PDB entry 8I9T | electron microscopy, 3.60 A resolution | chains C1 and LF of the 55 polymer chains in the assembly

[Chain C1]
Molecule: 3341-nt RNA strand
Source organism: Chaetomium thermophilum
Sequence (3341 nucleotides; each row starts with the number of its first residue):
     1 GGUUGACCUC GGAUCAGGUA GGAGGACCCG CUGAACUUAA GCAUAUCAAU AAGCGGAGGA
    61 AAAGAAACCA ACAGGGAUUG CCCUAGUAAC GGCGAGUGAA GCGGCAACAG CUCAAAUUUG
   121 AAAGCUGGCU UCGGCCCGCG UUGUAAUUUG GAGAGGAUGC UUUGGGCGAG GCUCCUUCUG
   181 AGUUCCCUGG AACGGGACGC CACAGAGGGU GAGAGCCCCG UAUAGUUGGA AGCCAAGCCU
   241 GUGUAAAGCU CCUUCGACGA GUCGAGUAGU UUGGGAAUGC UGCUCAAAAU GGGAGGUAAA
   301 UUUCUUCUAA AGCUAAAUAC CGGCCAGAGA CCGAUAGCGC ACAAGUAGAG UGAUCGAAAG
   361 AUGAAAAGCA CUUUGAAAAG AGGGUUAAAU AGCACGUGAA AUUGUUGAAA GGGAAGCGCU
   421 UGUGACCAGA CUUGCGCCCG GCGGAUCAUC CGGUGUUCUC ACCGGUGCAC UCCGCCGGGC
   481 UCAGGCCAGC AUCGGUUCUG GCGGGGGGAU AAAGGCCCAG GGAAUGUGGC UCCUCCGGGA
   541 GUGUUAUAGC CCUGGGUGUA AUACCCUCGC CGGGACCGAG GACCGCGCUC UGCAAGGAUG
   601 CUGGCGUAAU GGUCACCAGC GACCCGUCUU GAAACACGGA CCAAGGAGUC AAGGUUUUGC
   661 GCGAGUGUUU GGGUGUAAAA CCCGCACGCG UAAUGAAAGU GAACGUAGGU GAGAGCUUCG
   721 GCGCAUCAUC GACCGAUCCU GAUGUAUUCG GAUGGAUUUG AGUAGGAGCG UUAAGCCUUG
   781 GACCCGAAAG AUGGUGAACU AUGCUUGGAU AGGGUGAAGC CAGAGGAAAC UCUGGUGGAG
   841 GCUCGCAGCG GUUCUGACGU GCAAAUCGAU CGUCAAAUCU GAGCAUGGGG GCGAAAGACU
   901 AAUCGAACCA UCUAGUAGCU GGUUACCGCC GAAGUUUCCC UCAGGAUAGC AGUGUCGACC
   961 UUCAGUUUUA UGAGGUAAAG CGAAUGAUUA GGGACUCGGG GGCGAUUUUU AGCCUUCAUC
  1021 CAUUCUCAAA CUUUAAAUAU GUAAGAAGCC CUUGUUACUU AACUGAACGU GGGCAUUCGA
  1081 AUGUAUCGAC ACUAGUGGGC CAUUUUUGGU AAGCAGAACU GGCGAUGCGG GAUGAACCGA
  1141 ACGCGGGGUU AAGGUGCCGG AGUGGACGCU CAUCAGACAC CACAAAAGGC GUUAGUACAU
  1201 CUUGACAGCA GGACGGUGGC CAUGGAAGUC GGAAUCCGCU AAGGACUGUG UAACAACUCA
  1261 CCUGCCGAAU GUACUAGCCC UGAAAAUGGA UGGCGCUCAA GCGUCCCACC CAUACCCCGC
  1321 CCUCAGGGUA GAAACGAUGC CCUGAGGAGU AGGCGGCCGU GGAGGUCAGU GACGAAGCCU
  1381 AGGGCGUGAG CCCGGGUCGA ACGGCCUCUA GUGCAGAUCU UGGUGGUAGU AGCAAAUACU
  1441 UCAAUGAGAA CUUGAAGGAC CGAAGUGGGG AAAGGUUCCA UGUGAACAGC GGUUGGACAU
  1501 GGGUUAGUCG AUCCUAAGCC AUAGGGAAGU UCCGUUUCAA AGGGGCACUC GUGCCCCGUG
  1561 UGGCGAAAGG GAAGCCGGUU AAUAUUCCGG CACCUGGAUG UGGGUUUUGC GCGGCAACGC
  1621 AACUGAACGC GGAGACGACG GCGGGGGCCC CGGGCAGAGU UCUCUUUUCU UCUUAACGGU
  1681 CUAUCACCCU GGAAACAGUU UGUCUGGAGA UAGGGUUUAA UGGCCGGAAG AGCCCGACAC
  1741 UUCUGUCGGG UCCGGUGCGC UCUCGACGUC CCUUGAAAAU CCGCGGGAGG GAAUAAUUCU
  1801 CACGCCAGGU CGUACUCAUA ACCGCAGCAG GUCCCCAAGG UGAACAGCCU CUGGUUGAUA
  1861 GAACAAUGUA GAUAAGGGAA GUCGGCAAAA UAGAUCCGUA ACUUCGGGAA AAGGAUUGGC
  1921 UCUAAGGGUU GGGCACGUUG GGCUUUGGGC GGACGCCCUG GGAGCAGAGG GCCUCUAGCC
  1981 GGGCAACCGG CCGGCGGCCC UCAGCACCCG GGGUUGAAGC CCUUAGCAGG CUUCGGCCGU
  2041 CCGGCGUGCG GUUAACAACC AACUUAGAAC UGGUACGGAC AGGGGGAAUC UGACUGUCUA
  2101 AUUAAAACAU AGCAUUGCGA UGGCCAGAAA GUGGUGUUGA CGCAAUGUGA UUUCUGCCCA
  2161 GUGCUCUGAA UGUCAAAGUG AAGAAAUUCA ACCAAGCGCG GGUAAACGGC GGGAGUAACU
  2221 AUGACUCUCU UAAGGUAGCC AAAUGCCUCG UCAUCUAAUU AGUGACGCGC AUGAAUGGAU
  2281 UAACGAGAUU CCCACUGUCC CUAUCUACUA UCUAGCGAAA CCACAGCCAA GGGAACGGGC
  2341 UUGGCAAAAU CAGCGGGGAA AGAAGACCCU GUUGAGCUUG ACUCUAGUUU GACAUUGUGA
  2401 AAAGACAUAG GAGGUGUAGA AUAGGUGGGA GCUUCGGCGC CAGUGAAAUA CCACUACUCC
  2461 UAUUGUUUUU UUACUUAUUC AAUGAAGCGG GGCUGGACUU GCGUCCAACU UCUGGAGUUA
  2521 AGGUCCUUCG CGGGCCGACC CGGGUUGAAG ACAUUGUCAG GUGGGGAGUU UGGCUGGGGC
  2581 GGCACAUCUG UUAAACCAUA ACGCAGGUGU CCUAAGGGGG GCUCAUGGAG AACAGAAAUC
  2641 UCCAGUAGAA CAAAAGGGUA AAAGUCCCCU UGAUUUUGAU UUUCAGUGUG AAUACAAACC
  2701 AUGAAAGUGU GGCCUAUCGA UCCUUUAGUC CCUCGAAAUU UGAGGCUAGA GGUGCCAGAA
  2761 AAGUUACCAC AGGGAUAACU GGCUUGUGGC GGCCAAGCGU UCAUAGCGAC GUCGCUUUUU
  2821 GAUCCUUCGA UGUCGGCUCU UCCUAUCAUA CCGAAGCAGA AUUCGGUAAG CGUUGGAUUG
  2881 UUCACCCACU AAUAGGGAAC GUGAGCUGGG UUUAGACCGU CGUGAGACAG GUUAGUUUUA
  2941 CCCUACUGAU GAACUCGUCG CAAUGGUAAU UCAGCUUAGU ACGAGAGGAA CCGCUGAUUC
  3001 AGAUAAUUGG UUUUUGCGGU UGUCCGACCG GGCAGUGCCG CGAAGCUACC AUCUGCUGGA
  3061 UAAUGGCUGA ACGCCUCUAA GUCAGAAUCC AUGCCAGAAC GCGACGAUAC UACCCGCACG
  3121 UUGUAGACGU AUAAGAAUAG GCUCCGGCCU CGUAUCCUAG CAGGCGAUUC CUCCGCCGGC
  3181 CUCGAAGUGG CCGUCGGUAA UUCGCGUAUU GCAAUUUAGA CACGCGCGGG AUCAAAUCCU
  3241 UUGCAGACGA CUUAGAUGUG CGAAAGGGUC CUGUAAGCAG UAGAGUAGCC UUGUUGUUAC
  3301 GAUCUGCUGA GGGUAAGCCC UCCUUCGCCU AGAUUUCCCA G
Disordered / not traced: 1-2, 800-905, 987-1028, 1438-1854, 1887-2083, 2093-2283, 2359-2362, 2485-2545, 2571-2721, 2753-2756, 2822-2828, 2904-2914, 2937-2940, 3110-3111, 3121-3123, 3215-3217, 3338-3341

[Chain LF]
Molecule: 60S ribosomal protein l7-like protein
Source organism: Chaetomium thermophilum
UniProtKB: G0SFL0 (G0SFL0_CHATD); residue numbers follow UniProt; this construct covers 1-249
Sequence (249 residues; row label = number of the first residue in the row):
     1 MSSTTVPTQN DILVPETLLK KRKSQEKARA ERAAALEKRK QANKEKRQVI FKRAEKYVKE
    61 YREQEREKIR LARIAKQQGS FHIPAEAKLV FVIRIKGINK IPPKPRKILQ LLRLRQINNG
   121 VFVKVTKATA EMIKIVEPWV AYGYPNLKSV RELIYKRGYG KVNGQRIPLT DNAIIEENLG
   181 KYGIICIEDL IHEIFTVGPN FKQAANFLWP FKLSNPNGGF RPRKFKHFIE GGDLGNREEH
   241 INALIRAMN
Disordered / not traced: 1-9

[Chain C1 / chain LF interface]
Residue-residue contacts (104; chain C1 residue first):
  U497(C1) - Lys156(LF)  salt bridge to the phosphate
  C498(C1) - Asn217(LF)  hydrogen bond to the phosphate
  U499(C1) - Asn217(LF)  hydrogen bond to the phosphate
  G506(C1) - Arg66(LF)  phosphate contact
  G506(C1) - Ile69(LF)  sugar contact
  G507(C1) - Arg66(LF)  salt bridge to the phosphate
  G507(C1) - Ile69(LF)  sugar contact
  G507(C1) - Arg73(LF)  salt bridge to the phosphate
  G508(C1) - Arg73(LF)  salt bridge to the phosphate
  A509(C1) - Lys76(LF)  salt bridge to the phosphate
  U510(C1) - Arg73(LF)  hydrogen bond to the base
  U510(C1) - Lys76(LF)  salt bridge to the phosphate
  U510(C1) - Gln77(LF)  base contact
  C566(C1) - Asn146(LF)  phosphate contact
  U567(C1) - Asn146(LF)  hydrogen bond to the phosphate
  U567(C1) - Lys148(LF)  phosphate contact
  U567(C1) - Arg246(LF)  salt bridge to the phosphate
  C568(C1) - Lys148(LF)  phosphate contact
  C586(C1) - Lys40(LF)  salt bridge to the phosphate
  C586(C1) - Asn43(LF)  hydrogen bond to the phosphate
  G587(C1) - Asn43(LF)  phosphate contact
  G587(C1) - Arg47(LF)  salt bridge to the phosphate
  C588(C1) - Arg47(LF)  salt bridge to the phosphate
  A964(C1) - Lys107(LF)  hydrogen bond to the phosphate
  A964(C1) - Leu111(LF)  base contact
  G965(C1) - Pro103(LF)  sugar contact
  G965(C1) - Lys107(LF)  salt bridge to the phosphate
  U966(C1) - Lys104(LF)  phosphate contact
  U966(C1) - Lys107(LF)  sugar contact
  U966(C1) - Ile108(LF)  sugar contact
  U966(C1) - Leu111(LF)  sugar contact
  U967(C1) - Lys104(LF)  salt bridge to the phosphate
  U967(C1) - Ala128(LF)  hydrogen bond to the sugar
  U967(C1) - Glu131(LF)  sugar contact
  U967(C1) - Met132(LF)  sugar contact
  U967(C1) - Ile135(LF)  sugar contact
  U968(C1) - Lys127(LF)  phosphate contact
  U968(C1) - Ala128(LF)  sugar contact
  U968(C1) - Glu131(LF)  phosphate contact
  U969(C1) - Lys127(LF)  phosphate contact
  U1040(C1) - Lys104(LF)  salt bridge to the phosphate
  U1082(C1) - Leu111(LF)  hydrogen bond to the sugar
  U1082(C1) - Lys202(LF)  salt bridge to the phosphate
  G1083(C1) - Leu111(LF)  sugar contact
  G1083(C1) - Arg113(LF)  salt bridge to the phosphate
  G1083(C1) - Arg115(LF)  phosphate contact
  G1083(C1) - Lys202(LF)  salt bridge to the phosphate
  G1083(C1) - Asn206(LF)  phosphate contact
  U1084(C1) - Arg113(LF)  phosphate contact
  U1084(C1) - Arg115(LF)  salt bridge to the phosphate
  U1084(C1) - Asn206(LF)  phosphate contact
  U1120(C1) - Pro103(LF)  phosphate contact
  G1121(C1) - Lys100(LF)  hydrogen bond to the sugar
  G1121(C1) - Ile101(LF)  sugar contact
  G1121(C1) - Pro103(LF)  phosphate contact
  G1122(C1) - Asn99(LF)  sugar contact
  G1122(C1) - Lys100(LF)  sugar contact
  G1139(C1) - Lys96(LF)  salt bridge to the phosphate
  G1139(C1) - Phe225(LF)  sugar contact
  A1140(C1) - Ile95(LF)  phosphate contact
  A1140(C1) - Lys96(LF)  phosphate contact
  A1140(C1) - Gly97(LF)  hydrogen bond to the phosphate
  A1140(C1) - Asn99(LF)  base contact
  A1140(C1) - Ile117(LF)  phosphate contact
  A1141(C1) - Ile117(LF)  phosphate contact
  G1148(C1) - Ser214(LF)  hydrogen bond to the base
  U1149(C1) - Asn215(LF)  hydrogen bond to the base
  U1149(C1) - Pro216(LF)  hydrogen bond to the sugar
  U1149(C1) - Asn217(LF)  phosphate contact
  U1149(C1) - Gly218(LF)  phosphate contact
  U1150(C1) - Asn215(LF)  hydrogen bond to the sugar
  U1150(C1) - Pro216(LF)  phosphate contact
  U1150(C1) - Gly218(LF)  hydrogen bond to the phosphate
  U1150(C1) - Gly219(LF)  hydrogen bond to the phosphate
  U1150(C1) - Phe220(LF)  sugar contact
  A1151(C1) - Phe220(LF)  hydrogen bond to the phosphate
  A1151(C1) - Arg221(LF)  phosphate contact
  A1151(C1) - Lys224(LF)  sugar contact
  A1151(C1) - Phe225(LF)  sugar contact
  A1152(C1) - Pro222(LF)  phosphate contact
  A1152(C1) - Arg223(LF)  phosphate contact
  A1152(C1) - Lys224(LF)  hydrogen bond to the phosphate
  A1314(C1) - Ile117(LF)  sugar contact
  A1314(C1) - Asn215(LF)  base contact
  C1315(C1) - Gln116(LF)  hydrogen bond to the phosphate
  C1315(C1) - Ile117(LF)  sugar contact
  C1315(C1) - Asn118(LF)  hydrogen bond to the sugar
  C1315(C1) - Leu213(LF)  hydrogen bond to the sugar
  C1315(C1) - Ser214(LF)  sugar contact
  C1316(C1) - Gln116(LF)  phosphate contact
  C1316(C1) - Arg157(LF)  hydrogen bond to the sugar
  C1316(C1) - Lys212(LF)  sugar contact
  C1316(C1) - Leu213(LF)  sugar contact
  C1316(C1) - Ser214(LF)  sugar contact
  A1325(C1) - Gln165(LF)  base contact
  G1331(C1) - Thr17(LF)  hydrogen bond to the sugar
  G1331(C1) - Lys20(LF)  base contact
  G1331(C1) - Lys21(LF)  salt bridge to the phosphate
  G1331(C1) - Ser24(LF)  hydrogen bond to the base
  U1343(C1) - Gln165(LF)  hydrogen bond to the sugar
  U1343(C1) - Ile167(LF)  sugar contact
  G1344(C1) - Gln165(LF)  sugar contact
  G1344(C1) - Arg166(LF)  hydrogen bond to the sugar
  A1345(C1) - Arg166(LF)  salt bridge to the phosphate
Also at the interface, not in a pair above, chain C1 (52 interface residues in all): U496, G585, A1039, A1081, C1137, G1153, C1317, G1326, A1332
Also at the interface, not in a pair above, chain LF (70 interface residues in all): Leu18, Leu36, Arg94, Ile98, Pro102, Gln110, Thr126, Thr129, Tyr159, Lys161, Gly164, Asp171, Ala243

[Overview]
Chain C1 and chain LF form an interface of 52 and 70 residues respectively, with 26 hydrogen bonds and 20 salt
bridges. Polar pairs include U510(C1)-Arg73(LF), G1148(C1)-Ser214(LF) and U1149(C1)-Asn215(LF).
Here chain C1 is a 3341-nt RNA strand and chain LF is 60S ribosomal protein l7-like protein, both from
Chaetomium thermophilum. Entry 8I9T (Cryo-EM structure of a Chaetomium thermophilum pre-60S ribosomal subunit
- State Dbp10-1) was determined by electron microscopy, deposited together with 8I9P, 8I9V, 8I9W, 8I9X, 8I9Y,
8I9Z and 8IA0.
